6X97 - chains A and L of the 12 polymer chains in the assembly; structure by electron microscopy, 3.65 A resolution.

[Chain A]
Protein: BG505 HIV-1 Env gp120
From: Human immunodeficiency virus 1
UniProtKB: Q2N0S6 (Q2N0S6_9HIV1); the construct lacks a stretch of the UniProt sequence and is renumbered around it, so the offset changes along the chain: 31-141 = UniProt 30-140; 150-184 = UniProt 141-175; 189-309 = UniProt 188-308; 312-323 = UniProt 309-320; 2 more segments
Amino-acid sequence (516 residues; row label = number of the first residue in the row; note: 15 numbers in that range are skipped by the numbering (no residue carries them; nothing is unmodelled there); a row labelled like 184A-184L holds insertion residues (184A, then the next letters in order); numbers below 1 keep their minus sign (Met-4 is residue -4)):
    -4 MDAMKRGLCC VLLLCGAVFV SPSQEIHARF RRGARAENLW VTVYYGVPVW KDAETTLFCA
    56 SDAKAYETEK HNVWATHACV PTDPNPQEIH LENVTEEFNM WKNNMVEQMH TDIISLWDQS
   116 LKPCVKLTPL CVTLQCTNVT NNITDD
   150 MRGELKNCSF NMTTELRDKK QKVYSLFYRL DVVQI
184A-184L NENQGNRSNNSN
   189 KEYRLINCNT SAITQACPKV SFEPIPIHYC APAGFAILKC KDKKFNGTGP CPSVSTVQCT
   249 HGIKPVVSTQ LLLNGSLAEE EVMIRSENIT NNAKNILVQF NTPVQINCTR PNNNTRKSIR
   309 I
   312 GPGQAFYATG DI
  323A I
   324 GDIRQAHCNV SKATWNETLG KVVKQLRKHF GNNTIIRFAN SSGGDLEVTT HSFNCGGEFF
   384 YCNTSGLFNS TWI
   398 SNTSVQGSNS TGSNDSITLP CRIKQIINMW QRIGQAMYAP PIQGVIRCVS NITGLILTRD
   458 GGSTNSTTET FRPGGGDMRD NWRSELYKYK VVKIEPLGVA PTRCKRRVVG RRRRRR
Not modelled in the structure: -4 to 33, 57-65, 184A-184L, 398-411, 458-463, 504-513
Construct notes: expression tag (-4 to 30); engineered mutation Asn332 (Thr330 in Q2N0S6), Cys501 (Ala498 in Q2N0S6), Arg509 (Glu506 in Q2N0S6), Arg510 (Lys507 in Q2N0S6), Arg512 (Ala509 in Q2N0S6), Arg513 (Val510 in Q2N0S6)
Disulfide bonds: Cys54-Cys74, Cys119-Cys205, Cys126-Cys196, Cys131-Cys157, Cys218-Cys247, Cys228-Cys239, Cys296-Cys331, Cys378-Cys445, Cys385-Cys418
Glycans and other covalent adducts: N-acetylglucosamine (NAG) linked to Asn88, Asn133, Asn156, Asn160, Asn197, Asn234, Asn262, Asn295, Asn332, Asn339, Asn363, Asn386, Asn392, Asn448

[Chain L]
Protein: monoclonal antibody 11A kappa chain
From: Oryctolagus cuniculus
Notes: antibody fragment or engineered binder
Amino-acid sequence (237 residues; numbered -19 to 211 plus 6 insertion-coded residues; the number before each row is that of its first residue; a row labelled like 95A-95F holds insertion residues (95A, then the next letters in order); numbers below 1 keep their minus sign (Met-19 is residue -19)):
   -19 MYRMQLLSCI ALSLALVTNS DIVMTQTPAS VEAAVGGTVT IKCQASQRIG SHVSWYQQKP
    41 GQRPKLLIYG ASNLESGVPS RFSGSGSGTQ FTLTISDLEC ADAATYYCQA TYDPY
95A-95F TGGSYG
    96 AGFGGGTAVV VKGDPVAPSV LIFPPAADQV ATGTVTIVCV ANKYFPDVTV TWEVDGTTQT
   156 TGIENSKTPQ NSADCTYNLS STLTLTSTQY NSHKEYTCKV TQGTTSVVQS FNRGDC
Not modelled in the structure: -19 to 1, 107-211
Disulfide bonds: Cys23-Cys88

[How chain A and chain L interact]
Residue-residue contacts (16):
  His85(A) with Pro94(L), hydrogen bond (side chain-backbone); Tyr95(L)
  Glu87(A) with Gln27(L), hydrogen bond
  Asn88(A) with Gln27(L); Arg28(L), hydrogen bond (side chain-backbone)
  Lys229(A) with Tyr95(L), hydrogen bond (side chain-backbone); Gly95B(L)
  Asp230(A) with Tyr92(L), hydrogen bond; Gly95B(L)
  Lys231(A) with Thr95A(L), hydrogen bond (side chain-backbone); Gly95B(L), hydrogen bond (backbone-backbone)
  Pro240(A) with Tyr92(L)
  Ser241(A) with Tyr92(L); Pro94(L)
  Glu268(A) with Gly95C(L); Ser95D(L), hydrogen bond (side chain-backbone)
Also at the interface, not in a pair above, chain L (10 interface residues in all): Tyr95E

[Summary]
Chain A and chain L form an interface of 9 and 10 residues respectively; the contacts include 8 hydrogen
bonds. Polar pairs include His85(A)-Pro94(L), Glu87(A)-Gln27(L) and Asn88(A)-Arg28(L). Covalently linked
N-acetylglucosamine: at Asn88(A), Asn133(A), Asn156(A), Asn160(A), Asn197(A) and Asn234(A) and 8 more.
Chain A is BG505 HIV-1 Env gp120 (Human immunodeficiency virus 1) and chain L is monoclonal antibody 11A kappa
chain (Oryctolagus cuniculus); the structure, Cryo-EM model of HIV-1 Env BG505 SOSIP.664 in complex with
rabbit monoclonal antibody 11A fragment antigen ..., was determined by electron microscopy.
